Entry 4PNW (X-ray diffraction, 2.00 A resolution); this record covers chains A and B.

[Chain A (and B)]
Protein: DNA polymerase III subunit beta
Source organism: Escherichia coli
Notes: EC 2.7.7.7; chain B of this document is another copy of the same molecule, construct and numbering; everything in this record applies to it too
UniProt: U6NCW5 (U6NCW5_ECOLI); numbering as in UniProt (aligned over 1-366)
Amino-acid sequence (366 residues; each row starts with the number of its first residue):
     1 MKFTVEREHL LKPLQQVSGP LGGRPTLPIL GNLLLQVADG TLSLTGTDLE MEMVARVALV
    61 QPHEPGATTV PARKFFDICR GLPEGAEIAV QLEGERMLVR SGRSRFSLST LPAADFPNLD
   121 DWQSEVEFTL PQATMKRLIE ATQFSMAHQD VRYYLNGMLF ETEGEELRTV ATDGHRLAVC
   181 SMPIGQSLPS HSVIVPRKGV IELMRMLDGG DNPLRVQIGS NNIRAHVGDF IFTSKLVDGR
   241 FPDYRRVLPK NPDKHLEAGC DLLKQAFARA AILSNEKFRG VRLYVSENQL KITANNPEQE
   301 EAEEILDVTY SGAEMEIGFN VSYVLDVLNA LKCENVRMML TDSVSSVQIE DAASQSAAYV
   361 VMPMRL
Not modelled in the structure: 365-366
Bound ions: Ca2+: Asn-118, Leu-119
Ligand contacts: 2VM ((2R)-6-bromo-9-(2-{[(1S)-1-carboxy-2-phenylethyl]amino}-2-oxoethyl)-2,3,4,9-tetrahydro-1H-carbazole-2-carboxylic acid): Arg-152, Tyr-154, Leu-155, Thr-172, Gly-174, His-175, Arg-176, Leu-177, Pro-242, Val-247, Val-360, Met-362

[Chain A / chain B interface]
Residue-residue contacts - 65 pairs, chain A then chain B:
  Pro-71(A) with Glu-300(B)
  Lys-74(A) with Ile-272(B); Leu-273(B); Asn-296(B); Glu-300(B), salt bridge
  Asp-77(A) with Ile-272(B)
  Ile-78(A) with Ile-272(B)
  Gly-81(A) with Gln-265(B); Arg-269(B), hydrogen bond (backbone-side chain)
  Leu-82(A) with Arg-269(B)
  Arg-103(A) with Gln-289(B); Glu-303(B); Glu-304(B); Ile-305(B), hydrogen bond (backbone-backbone); Asp-307(B), salt bridge
  Ser-104(A) with Arg-269(B); Glu-303(B); Glu-304(B), hydrogen bond
  Arg-105(A) with Glu-301(B); Ala-302(B); Glu-303(B), hydrogen bond (backbone-backbone)
  Phe-106(A) with Arg-269(B); Glu-301(B); Ala-302(B), hydrophobic; Glu-304(B)
  Ser-107(A) with Leu-273(B); Glu-300(B); Glu-301(B), hydrogen bond (backbone-backbone)
  Leu-108(A) with Leu-273(B), hydrophobic; Glu-300(B)
  Ser-109(A) with Glu-300(B), hydrogen bond (backbone-side chain)
  Arg-269(A) with Gly-81(B), hydrogen bond (side chain-backbone); Leu-82(B); Ser-104(B); Phe-106(B)
  Ile-272(A) with Lys-74(B); Asp-77(B); Ile-78(B)
  Leu-273(A) with Ser-107(B); Leu-108(B), hydrophobic
  Gln-289(A) with Arg-103(B)
  Asn-296(A) with Lys-74(B)
  Glu-298(A) with Arg-96(B), hydrogen bond (backbone-side chain); Ser-109(B), hydrogen bond (backbone-side chain)
  Gln-299(A) with Arg-96(B), hydrogen bond (backbone-side chain)
  Glu-300(A) with Pro-71(B); Lys-74(B), salt bridge; Arg-96(B); Ser-107(B); Leu-108(B); Ser-109(B), hydrogen bond
  Glu-301(A) with Arg-105(B); Phe-106(B); Ser-107(B), hydrogen bond (backbone-backbone)
  Ala-302(A) with Arg-105(B); Phe-106(B), hydrophobic
  Glu-303(A) with Arg-103(B); Ser-104(B); Arg-105(B), hydrogen bond (backbone-backbone)
  Glu-304(A) with Arg-103(B); Ser-104(B), hydrogen bond; Phe-106(B)
  Ile-305(A) with Arg-103(B), hydrogen bond (backbone-backbone)
  Leu-306(A) with Arg-103(B)
  Asp-307(A) with Arg-103(B), salt bridge
Also at the interface, not in a pair above, chain A (30 interface residues in all): Pro-83, Glu-276
Also at the interface, not in a pair above, chain B (30 interface residues in all): Pro-83, Glu-298, Leu-306

[Overview]
Chain A and chain B each contribute 30 residues to their interface, with 15 hydrogen bonds and 4 salt bridges.
Polar contacts include Lys-74(A)/Glu-300(B), Arg-103(A)/Asp-307(B) and Gly-81(A)/Arg-269(B). Ligands of chain
A: compound 2VM. Asn-118(A) and Leu-119(A) coordinate Ca2+.
Chain A and chain B are both DNA polymerase III subunit beta (Escherichia coli); the structure, E. coli
sliding clamp in complex with
(R)-6-bromo-9-(2-((S)-1-carboxy-2-phenylethylamino)-2-oxoethyl)-2,3,4,9-tetrahydro-1H-carbazole-2-carboxylic
acid, was determined by X-ray diffraction (same publication as 4OVF, 4OVG, 4OVH, 4PNU and 4PNV).
